Entry 3R1G (X-ray diffraction, 2.80 A resolution); this record covers chains B and H of the 3 polymer chains in the assembly.

[Chain B]
Protein: Beta-secretase 1
From: Homo sapiens
Notes: EC 3.4.23.46; fragment: Catalytic domain
Reference sequence: P56817 (BACE1_HUMAN); residues 57-453 here = UniProt positions 57-453
Chain sequence (402 residues; numbered 55 to 456; the number before each row is that of its first residue):
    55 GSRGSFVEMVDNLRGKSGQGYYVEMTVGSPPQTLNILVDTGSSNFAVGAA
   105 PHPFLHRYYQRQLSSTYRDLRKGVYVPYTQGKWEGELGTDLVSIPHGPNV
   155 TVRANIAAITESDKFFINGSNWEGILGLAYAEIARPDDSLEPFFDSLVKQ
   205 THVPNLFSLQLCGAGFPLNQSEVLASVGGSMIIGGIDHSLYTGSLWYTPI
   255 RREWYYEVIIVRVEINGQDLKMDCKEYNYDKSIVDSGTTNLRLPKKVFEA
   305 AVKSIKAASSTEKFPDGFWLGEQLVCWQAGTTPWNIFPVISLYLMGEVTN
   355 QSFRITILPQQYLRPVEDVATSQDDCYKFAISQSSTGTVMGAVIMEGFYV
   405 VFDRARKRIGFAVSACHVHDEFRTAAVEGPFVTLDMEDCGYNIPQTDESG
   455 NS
Disordered / not traced: 55, 219-227, 371-372, 448-456
Sequence notes: expression tag (55-56, 454-456)
UniProt features mapped onto this chain:
  - active site: Asp93, Asp289
  - modified residue (N6-acetyllysine): Lys126, Lys275, Lys279, Lys285, Lys299, Lys300, Lys307
  - glycosylation (N-linked (GlcNAc...) asparagine): Asn153, Asn172, Asn223, Asn354
  - mutagenesis: Asp93 (D93N: Decreases beta-cleaved soluble APP production), Asp284 (D284N: Almost abolishes beta-cleaved soluble APP production)
Cystine bridges: Cys216-Cys420, Cys278-Cys443, Cys330-Cys380

[Chain H]
Protein: FAB of YW412.8.31 antibody heavy chain
From: Homo sapiens
Notes: antibody fragment or engineered binder
Chain sequence (222 residues; numbered 1 to 218 plus 6 insertion-coded residues; 2 numbers in that range are skipped by the numbering (no residue carries them; nothing is unmodelled there); the number before each row is that of its first residue; a row labelled like 82A-82C holds insertion residues (82A, then the next letters in order)):
     1 EVQLVESGGGLVQPGGSLRLSCAASGFTFLGYGIHWVRQAPGKGLEWVGW
    51 IS
   52A P
    53 AGGSTDYADSVKGRFTISADTSKNTAYLQM
82A-82C NSL
    83 RAEDTAVYYCARGPFSPW
100A-100B VM
   103 DYWGQGTLVTVSSASTKGPSVFPLAPSSKSTSGGTAALGCLVKDYFPEPV
   153 TVSWNSGALTSGVHTFPAVLQSSGLYSLSSVVTVPSSSLGTQTYICNVNH
   203 KPSNTKVDKKVEPKSC
Disordered / not traced: 129-133
Cystine bridges: Cys22-Cys92, Cys142-Cys198

[How chain B and chain H interact]
Pairs across the interface (29; chain B residue first):
  Ser314(B) - Ser98(H)  hydrogen bond (backbone-side chain)
  Lys317(B) - Asp58(H)  salt bridge
  Lys317(B) - Phe97(H)
  Lys317(B) - Trp100(H)
  Phe318(B) - Phe97(H)  hydrophobic
  Phe318(B) - Ser98(H)
  Pro319(B) - Ala53(H)
  Pro319(B) - Phe97(H)  hydrophobic
  Gln327(B) - Ala53(H)  hydrogen bond (side chain-backbone)
  Leu328(B) - Leu30(H)
  Leu328(B) - Gly31(H)
  Val329(B) - Gly31(H)
  Val329(B) - Phe97(H)  hydrophobic
  Cys330(B) - Gly31(H)  hydrogen bond (backbone-backbone)
  Cys330(B) - Tyr32(H)
  Trp331(B) - Tyr32(H)  hydrogen bond (backbone-side chain)
  Trp331(B) - Pro96(H)
  Trp331(B) - Ser98(H)  hydrogen bond (side chain-backbone)
  Gln332(B) - Tyr32(H)  hydrogen bond (backbone-side chain)
  Gln332(B) - Arg94(H)
  Pro337(B) - Ser98(H)
  Pro337(B) - Pro99(H)
  Ile340(B) - Ser98(H)
  Thr375(B) - Gly26(H)
  Asp378(B) - Phe27(H)
  Asp378(B) - Thr28(H)
  Asp378(B) - Tyr32(H)  hydrogen bond
  Asp378(B) - Arg94(H)  salt bridge
  Cys380(B) - Thr28(H)
Interface residues without a listed pair, chain H (18 interface residues in all): Trp50, Ser52, Gly54, Asp103

[Overview]
15 residues of chain B and 18 residues of chain H are in contact, with 7 hydrogen bonds and 2 salt bridges.
Polar pairs include Lys317(B)-Asp58(H), Asp378(B)-Arg94(H) and Ser314(B)-Ser98(H). From UniProt: active-site
residues Asp93(B) and Asp289(B) and 2 mutagenesis sites on chain B.
Chain B is Beta-secretase 1 and chain H is FAB of YW412.8.31 antibody heavy chain, both from Homo sapiens; the
structure, Structure Basis of Allosteric Inhibition of BACE1 by an Exosite-Binding Antibody, was determined by
X-ray diffraction.
